PDB entry 6GRS | X-ray diffraction, 3.40 A resolution | chains A and B

[Chain A (and B)]
Name: Paired immunoglobulin-like receptor B
Organism: Mus musculus
Notes: chain B of this document is another copy of the same molecule, construct and numbering; everything in this record applies to it too
UniProtKB: Q8K4V6 (Q8K4V6_MOUSE); residue numbers follow UniProt; this construct covers 25-619
Chain sequence (606 residues; numbered 23 to 628; the number before each row is that of its first residue):
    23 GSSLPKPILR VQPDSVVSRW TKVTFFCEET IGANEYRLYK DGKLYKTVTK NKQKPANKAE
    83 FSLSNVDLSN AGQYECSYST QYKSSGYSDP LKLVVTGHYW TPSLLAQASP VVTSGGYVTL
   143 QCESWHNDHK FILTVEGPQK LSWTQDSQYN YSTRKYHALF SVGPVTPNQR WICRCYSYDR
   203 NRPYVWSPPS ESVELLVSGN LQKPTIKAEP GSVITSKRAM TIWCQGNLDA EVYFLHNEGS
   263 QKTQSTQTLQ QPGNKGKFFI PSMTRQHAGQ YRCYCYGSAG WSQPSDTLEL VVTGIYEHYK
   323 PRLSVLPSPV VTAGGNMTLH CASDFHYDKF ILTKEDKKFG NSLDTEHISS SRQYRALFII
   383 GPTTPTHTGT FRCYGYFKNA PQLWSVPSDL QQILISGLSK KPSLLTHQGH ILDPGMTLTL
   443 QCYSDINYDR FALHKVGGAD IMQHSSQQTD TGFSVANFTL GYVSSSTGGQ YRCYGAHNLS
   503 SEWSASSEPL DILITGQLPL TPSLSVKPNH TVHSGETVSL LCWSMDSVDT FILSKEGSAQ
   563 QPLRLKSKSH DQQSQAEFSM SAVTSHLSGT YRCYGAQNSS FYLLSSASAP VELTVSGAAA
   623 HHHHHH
Not modelled in the structure: 23-28, 64-65, 536-539, 559-561, 616-628 (chain B: 23-25, 74-78, 618-628)
Differences from the reference sequence: expression tag (23-24, 620-628)
Disulfide bonds: C49-C98, C144-C197, C246-C295, C343-C395, C444-C495, C544-C595
What the authors report for this chain:
  - conformationally variable residues (domain motion): W122
  - contacts within the chain: W122-H148 (pi stacking)

[How chain A and chain B interact]
Residue-residue contacts (69):
  Q129(A) with G137(B); G138(B); Y139(B)
  A130(A) with T135(B), hydrogen bond (backbone-side chain); G138(B); Y139(B)
  T135(A) with A130(B), hydrogen bond (side chain-backbone); S131(B)
  G137(A) with Q129(B)
  G138(A) with Q129(B); A130(B)
  Y139(A) with Q129(B); A130(B); T141(B); L181(B), hydrophobic
  T141(A) with Y139(B); T141(B); S183(B)
  L181(A) with Y139(B), hydrophobic
  N222(A) with K400(B); N401(B); P403(B)
  L223(A) with K400(B)
  Q224(A) with K351(B), hydrogen bond; S364(B), hydrogen bond; Y398(B), hydrogen bond; K400(B)
  K225(A) with Q292(B)
  N249(A) with K351(B); K400(B)
  E260(A) with R294(B), salt bridge
  Q292(A) with K225(B); R294(B), hydrogen bond; D308(B), hydrogen bond
  R294(A) with E260(B), salt bridge; Q292(B), hydrogen bond; R294(B); T309(B)
  Q305(A) with Q404(B), hydrogen bond
  D308(A) with T309(B), hydrogen bond
  T309(A) with R294(B); D308(B), hydrogen bond; T309(B), hydrogen bond (side chain-backbone)
  E311(A) with K225(B), salt bridge
  K351(A) with Q224(B), hydrogen bond; N249(B)
  N363(A) with T227(B)
  S364(A) with Q224(B), hydrogen bond
  Y398(A) with Q224(B), hydrogen bond
  K400(A) with N222(B); L223(B); Q224(B)
  N401(A) with N222(B), hydrogen bond (backbone-side chain)
  P403(A) with N222(B); Q305(B)
  Q404(A) with K225(B); Q305(B), hydrogen bond
  L420(A) with H499(B), hydrogen bond (backbone-side chain); L501(B), hydrophobic
  K422(A) with I448(B)
  I448(A) with K422(B); I448(B), hydrophobic
  H499(A) with L420(B), hydrogen bond (side chain-backbone)
  L501(A) with A335(B), hydrophobic; L420(B), hydrophobic
  S502(A) with E504(B), hydrogen bond
  E504(A) with S502(B), hydrogen bond; S503(B), hydrogen bond (side chain-backbone); E504(B)
Also at the interface, not in a pair above, chain A (43 interface residues in all): S131, S183, S220, T227, L250, P306, A335, D366
Also at the interface, not in a pair above, chain B (47 interface residues in all): S220, K229, L250, P306, E311, G336, N363, D366, P387

[Summary]
Chain A and chain B form an interface of 43 and 47 residues respectively, with 22 hydrogen bonds and 3 salt
bridges. Polar contacts include E260(A)-R294(B), E311(A)-K225(B) and A130(A)-T135(B). The paper reports
conformational variability at W122(A); contacts within the chain involving W122(A) and H148(A).
Chain A and chain B are both Paired immunoglobulin-like receptor B (Mus musculus); the structure, Paired
immunoglobulin-like receptor B (PirB) or Leukocyte immunoglobulin-like receptor subfamily B member 3 (LILRB3)
full extracellular ..., was determined by X-ray diffraction (same publication as 6GRQ and 6GRT).
